PDB entry 2WP8 | X-ray diffraction, 3.00 A resolution | chains B and J of the 3 polymer chains in the assembly

Chain B:
Molecule: Exosome complex component SKI6
From: Saccharomyces cerevisiae
Notes: EC 3.1.13.-
UniProt: P46948 (RRP41_YEAST); residues 1-246 here = UniProt positions 1-246
Sequence (246 residues; each row starts with the number of its first residue):
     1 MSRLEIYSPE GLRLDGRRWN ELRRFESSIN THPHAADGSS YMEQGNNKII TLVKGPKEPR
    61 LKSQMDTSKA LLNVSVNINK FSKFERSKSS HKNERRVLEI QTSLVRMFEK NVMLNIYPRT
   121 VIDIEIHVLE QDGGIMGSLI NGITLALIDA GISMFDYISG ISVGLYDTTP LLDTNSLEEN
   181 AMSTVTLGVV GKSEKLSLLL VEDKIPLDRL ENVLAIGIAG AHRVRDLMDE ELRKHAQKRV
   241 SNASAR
Not modelled in the structure: 1-2, 59-64, 80-93, 240-246
Sequence notes: conflict Asn79 (Thr in P46948)
Swiss-Prot annotation at these positions:
  - mutagenesis: Lys62 to Ser63 (Impairs RNA-binding (at the proposed ring entry site)), Arg95 to Arg96 (Impairs RNA-binding (at the proposed ring exit site))

Chain J:
Molecule: Exosome complex exonuclease DIS3
From: Saccharomyces cerevisiae
Notes: EC 3.1.13.-
UniProt: Q08162 (RRP44_YEAST); residues 25-1001 here = UniProt positions 25-1001
Sequence (977 residues; each row starts with the number of its first residue):
    25 VRSRNGGATK IVREHYLRSD IPCLSRSCTK CPQIVVPDAQ NELPKFILSD SPLELSAPIG
    85 KHYVVLDTNV VLQAIDLLEN PNCFFDVIVP QIVLDEVRNK SYPVYTRLRT LCRDSDDHKR
   145 FIVFHNEFSE HTFVERLPNE TINDRNDRAI RKTCQWYSEH LKPYDINVVL VTNDRLNREA
   205 ATKEVESNII TKSLVQYIEL LPNADDIRDS IPQMDSFDKD LERDTFSDFT FPEYYSTARV
   265 MGGLKNGVLY QGNIQISEYN FLEGSVSLPR FSKPVLIVGQ KNLNRAFNGD QVIVELLPQS
   325 EWKAPSSIVL DSEHFDVNDN PDIEAGDDDD NNESSSNTTV ISDKQRRLLA KDAMIAQRSK
   385 KIQPTAKVVY IQRRSWRQYV GQLAPSSVDP QSSSTQNVFV ILMDKCLPKV RIRTRRAAEL
   445 LDKRIVISID SWPTTHKYPL GHFVRDLGTI ESAQAETEAL LLEHDVEYRP FSKKVLECLP
   505 AEGHDWKAPT KLDDPEAVSK DPLLTKRKDL RDKLICSIDP PGCVDINDAL HAKKLPNGNW
   565 EVGVHIADVT HFVKPGTALD AEGAARGTSV YLVDKRIDML PMLLGTDLCS LKPYVDRFAF
   625 SVIWELDDSA NIVNVNFMKS VIRSREAFSY EQAQLRIDDK TQNDELTMGM RALLKLSVKL
   685 KQKRLEAGAL NLASPEVKVH MDSETSDPNE VEIKKLLATN SLVEEFMLLA NISVARKIYD
   745 AFPQTAMLRR HAAPPSTNFE ILNEMLNTRK NMSISLESSK ALADSLDRCV DPEDPYFNTL
   805 VRIMSTRCMM AAQYFYSGAY SYPDFRHYGL AVDIYTHFTS PIRRYCDVVA HRQLAGAIGY
   865 EPLSLTHRDK NKMDMICRNI NRKHRNAQFA GRASIEYYVG QVMRNNESTE TGYVIKVFNN
   925 GIVVLVPKFG VEGLIRLDNL TEDPNSAAFD EVEYKLTFVP TNSDKPRDVY VFDKVEVQVR
   985 SVMDPITSKR KAELLLK
Not modelled in the structure: 25-35, 160-166, 199-209, 235-252, 349-360
Sequence notes: engineered mutation Asn551 (Asp in Q08162)
Disulfides: Cys52-Cys55

Interface between chain B and chain J:
Residue-residue contacts (49; chain B residue first):
  Arg3(B) - Arg122(J)  hydrogen bond (backbone-side chain)
  Arg3(B) - Asn123(J)
  Arg3(B) - Tyr126(J)
  Arg3(B) - Ser411(J)  hydrogen bond (side chain-backbone)
  Arg3(B) - Gln420(J)  hydrogen bond
  Arg3(B) - Asn421(J)
  Leu4(B) - Arg37(J)
  Leu4(B) - Arg122(J)
  Glu5(B) - Leu118(J)
  Glu5(B) - Tyr129(J)  hydrogen bond
  Glu5(B) - Arg133(J)  salt bridge
  Ser8(B) - Arg133(J)
  Ser8(B) - His149(J)
  Pro9(B) - Arg133(J)
  Glu10(B) - Arg133(J)  salt bridge
  Glu10(B) - His149(J)
  Leu12(B) - Arg42(J)
  Leu12(B) - Ile45(J)  hydrophobic
  Leu12(B) - His149(J)
  Arg13(B) - Phe152(J)
  Leu14(B) - Arg37(J)
  Leu14(B) - Phe152(J)
  Asp15(B) - Glu38(J)
  Asp15(B) - His39(J)
  Asp15(B) - Tyr40(J)  hydrogen bond (backbone-backbone)
  Asp15(B) - Phe152(J)
  Gly16(B) - Arg42(J)  hydrogen bond (backbone-side chain)
  Gly16(B) - Phe152(J)
  Arg17(B) - Tyr40(J)
  Arg17(B) - Arg42(J)
  Arg18(B) - Arg42(J)
  Arg18(B) - Asp44(J)  salt bridge
  Arg18(B) - Val60(J)
  Trp19(B) - Ala63(J)
  Glu21(B) - Arg42(J)  salt bridge
  Arg23(B) - Glu38(J)  salt bridge
  Arg23(B) - Tyr40(J)
  Arg24(B) - Tyr40(J)  hydrogen bond (backbone-side chain)
  Gly45(B) - Glu38(J)
  Asn46(B) - Val36(J)  hydrogen bond (side chain-backbone)
  Asn46(B) - Glu38(J)
  Tyr166(B) - Gln415(J)
  Thr169(B) - Ala63(J)
  Asn180(B) - Ser417(J)
  Asn180(B) - Ser418(J)  hydrogen bond (backbone-backbone)
  Ala181(B) - Ser416(J)
  Ala181(B) - Ser417(J)  hydrogen bond (backbone-backbone)
  Ala181(B) - Ser418(J)
  Lys204(B) - Glu443(J)  salt bridge
Interface residues without a listed pair, chain B (27 interface residues in all): Asp132, Thr168, Met182
Interface residues without a listed pair, chain J (30 interface residues in all): Asp62, Gln64, Val147, Asp413

Overview:
27 residues of chain B and 30 residues of chain J are in contact, with 10 hydrogen bonds and 6 salt bridges.
Among the polar pairs are Glu5(B)-Arg133(J), Glu10(B)-Arg133(J) and Arg18(B)-Asp44(J). Curated annotation
(UniProt) lists 4 mutagenesis sites on chain B.
Here chain B is Exosome complex component SKI6 and chain J is Exosome complex exonuclease DIS3, both from
Saccharomyces cerevisiae. Entry 2WP8 (yeast rrp44 nuclease) was determined by X-ray diffraction.
